PDB entry 4Y9Z | X-ray diffraction, 2.80 A resolution | chains B and C of the 34 polymer chains in the assembly

Chain B:
Name: Proteasome subunit alpha type-3
From: Saccharomyces cerevisiae (strain ATCC 204508 / S288c)
Notes: EC 3.4.25.1
Reference sequence: P23638 (PSA3_YEAST); residues 0-257 here correspond to UniProt positions 1-258 (UniProt number = residue number + 1)
Chain sequence (258 residues; numbered 0 to 257; the number before each row is that of its first residue; numbering starts at 0):
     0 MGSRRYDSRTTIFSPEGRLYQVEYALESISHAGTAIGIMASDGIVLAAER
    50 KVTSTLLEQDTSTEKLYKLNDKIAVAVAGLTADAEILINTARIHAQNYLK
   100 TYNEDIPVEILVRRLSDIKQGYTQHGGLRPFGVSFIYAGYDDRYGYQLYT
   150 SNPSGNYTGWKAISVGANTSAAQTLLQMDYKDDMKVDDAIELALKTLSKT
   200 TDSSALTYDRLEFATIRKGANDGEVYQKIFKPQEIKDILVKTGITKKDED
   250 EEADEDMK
Unresolved in the structure: 0, 245-257
Swiss-Prot annotation at these positions:
  - cross-link (Glycyl lysine isopeptide (Lys-Gly)): Lys99 (interchain with G-Cter in ubiquitin), Lys198 (interchain with G-Cter in ubiquitin), Lys230 (interchain with G-Cter in ubiquitin)

Chain C:
Name: Proteasome subunit alpha type-4
From: Saccharomyces cerevisiae (strain ATCC 204508 / S288c)
Notes: EC 3.4.25.1
Reference sequence: P40303 (PSA4_YEAST); residues -1 to 252 here correspond to UniProt positions 1-254 (UniProt number = residue number + 2)
Chain sequence (254 residues; each row starts with the number of its first residue; numbers below 1 keep their minus sign (Met-1 is residue -1)):
    -1 MSGYDRALSIFSPDGHIFQVEYALEAVKRGTCAVGVKGKNCVVLGCERRS
    49 TLKLQDTRITPSKVSKIDSHVVLSFSGLNADSRILIEKARVEAQSHRLTL
    99 EDPVTVEYLTRYVAGVQQRYTQSGGVRPFGVSTLIAGFDPRDDEPKLYQT
   149 EPSGIYSSWSAQTIGRNSKTVREFLEKNYDRKEPPATVEECVKLTVRSLL
   199 EVVQTGAKNIEITVVKPDSDIVALSSEEINQYVTQIEQEKQEQQEQDKKK
   249 KSNH
Unresolved in the structure: -1 to 0, 241-252
Swiss-Prot annotation at these positions:
  - modified residue: Thr58 (Phosphothreonine)

Interface between chain B and chain C:
Residue-residue contacts - 77 pairs, chain B then chain C:
  Arg3(B) - Arg4(C)
  Asp6(B) - Tyr2(C)  hydrogen bond
  Asp6(B) - Arg4(C)  salt bridge
  Arg8(B) - Arg4(C)
  Thr10(B) - Leu6(C)
  Thr10(B) - Arg125(C)
  Ile11(B) - Leu6(C)  hydrophobic
  Ile11(B) - Gln17(C)
  Phe12(B) - Gln17(C)  hydrogen bond (backbone-side chain)
  Phe12(B) - Tyr20(C)  hydrophobic
  Phe12(B) - Ala21(C)  hydrophobic
  Phe12(B) - Leu76(C)  hydrophobic
  Phe12(B) - Arg125(C)
  Phe12(B) - Pro126(C)
  Phe12(B) - Gly128(C)
  Ser13(B) - Tyr20(C)
  Pro14(B) - Tyr20(C)  hydrophobic
  Pro14(B) - Glu23(C)
  Glu15(B) - Glu23(C)
  Glu15(B) - Arg27(C)  hydrogen bond (backbone-side chain)
  Gly16(B) - Tyr20(C)
  Gly16(B) - Glu23(C)
  Gly16(B) - Ala24(C)
  Gly16(B) - Arg27(C)
  Arg17(B) - Arg27(C)
  Leu18(B) - Arg125(C)
  Met38(B) - Asp54(C)
  Arg112(B) - Arg81(C)
  Ser115(B) - Arg81(C)  hydrogen bond (backbone-side chain)
  Asp116(B) - Arg81(C)  salt bridge
  Asp116(B) - Ile82(C)
  Gln119(B) - Ala78(C)
  Gln119(B) - Asp79(C)
  Gln119(B) - Ile82(C)
  Thr122(B) - Arg125(C)  hydrogen bond (backbone-side chain)
  Gln123(B) - Tyr118(C)
  Gln123(B) - Gly123(C)
  Gln123(B) - Val124(C)
  Gln123(B) - Arg125(C)  hydrogen bond (backbone-backbone)
  Gln123(B) - Pro126(C)
  Gln123(B) - Phe127(C)
  His124(B) - Gly123(C)
  His124(B) - Val124(C)
  Gly125(B) - Tyr2(C)
  Gly125(B) - Gly123(C)  hydrogen bond (backbone-backbone)
  Gly126(B) - Tyr2(C)
  Tyr143(B) - Arg56(C)  hydrogen bond (backbone-side chain)
  Tyr143(B) - Ile57(C)  hydrophobic
  Tyr145(B) - Arg56(C)  hydrogen bond (backbone-side chain)
  Gln146(B) - Ile57(C)
  Leu147(B) - Ile57(C)
  Tyr148(B) - Ile57(C)
  Ser153(B) - Ala78(C)
  Gly154(B) - Ala78(C)
  Gly154(B) - Arg81(C)  hydrogen bond (backbone-side chain)
  Asn155(B) - Asn77(C)
  Asn155(B) - Ala78(C)
  Tyr156(B) - Pro59(C)  hydrophobic
  Tyr156(B) - Arg81(C)
  Gly158(B) - Gln53(C)
  Gly158(B) - Asp54(C)  hydrogen bond (backbone-backbone)
  Gly158(B) - Ile57(C)
  Gly158(B) - Thr58(C)  hydrogen bond (backbone-side chain)
  Trp159(B) - Leu50(C)  hydrophobic
  Trp159(B) - Lys51(C)
  Trp159(B) - Leu52(C)
  Trp159(B) - Gln53(C)
  Trp159(B) - Asp54(C)
  Lys160(B) - Leu52(C)  hydrogen bond (backbone-backbone)
  Lys160(B) - Gln53(C)
  Lys160(B) - Asp54(C)
  Ala161(B) - Leu52(C)
  Gln172(B) - Lys51(C)
  Gln172(B) - Leu52(C)
  Leu175(B) - Leu52(C)  hydrophobic
  Gln176(B) - Lys51(C)
  Gln176(B) - Leu52(C)
Interface residues without a listed pair, chain B (41 interface residues in all): Glu108, Thr157, Tyr179

Overview:
41 residues of chain B face 31 of chain C across their interface; the contacts include 13 hydrogen bonds and 2
salt bridges. Polar contacts include Asp6(B)-Arg4(C), Asp116(B)-Arg81(C) and Asp6(B)-Tyr2(C).
Here chain B is Proteasome subunit alpha type-3 and chain C is Proteasome subunit alpha type-4, both from
Saccharomyces cerevisiae (strain ATCC 204508 / S288c). Entry 4Y9Z (Yeast 20S proteasome beta2-H116E mutant in
complex with Ac-LAE-ep) was determined by X-ray diffraction, deposited together with 4Y69, 4Y6A, 4Y6V, 4Y6Z,
4Y70, 4Y74 and 34 further entries.
